1FYT - chains C and D of the 5 polymer chains in the assembly; structure by X-ray diffraction, 2.60 A resolution.

== Chain C ==
Molecule: Hemagglutinin HA1 peptide chain
Organism: H3N2 subtype
Notes: fragment: antigen peptide
UniProt: P03437 (HEMA_IAAIC); residues 306-318 here correspond to UniProt positions 322-334 (UniProt number = residue number + 16)
Sequence (13 residues; row label = number of the first residue in the row):
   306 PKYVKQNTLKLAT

== Chain D ==
Molecule: T-cell receptor alpha chain
Organism: Homo sapiens
Notes: fragment: extracellular domain
Sequence (212 residues; each row starts with the number of its first residue; note: 2 numbers in that range are skipped by the numbering (no residue carries them; nothing is unmodelled there)):
     1 QSVTQLGSHVSVSEGALVLLRCNYSSSVPPYLFWYVQYPNQGLQLLLKYT
    51 SAATLVKGINGFEAEFKKSETSFHLTKPSAHMSDAAEYFCAVSESPFGN
   102 EKLTFGTGTRLTIIPNIQNPDPAVYQLRDSKSSDKSVCLFTDFDSQTNVS
   152 QSKDSDVYITDKTVLDMRSMDFKSNSAVAWSNKSDFACANAFNNSIIPED
   202 TFFPSPESSCDVK
Disordered / not traced: 130-132, 204-214
Disulfide bonds: C22-C90, C139-C189

== Chain C / chain D interface ==
Residue-residue contacts (5):
  K307(C) - V28(D)
  K307(C) - E94(D)  salt bridge
  V309(C) - V28(D)  hydrophobic
  K310(C) - E102(D)  salt bridge
  N312(C) - F97(D)
Also at the interface, not in a pair above, chain D (6 interface residues in all): S27, P29
Interface features reported in the paper:
  - specific contacts: E94(D)-K307(C) (salt bridge)

== In short ==
Chain C and chain D form an interface of 4 and 6 residues respectively, with 2 salt bridges. Polar contacts
include K307(C)-E94(D) and K310(C)-E102(D). The paper describes a salt bridge between E94(D) and K307(C).
Here chain C is Hemagglutinin HA1 peptide chain (H3N2 subtype) and chain D is T-cell receptor alpha chain
(Homo sapiens). Entry 1FYT (Crystal structure of a complex of a human alpha/beta-T cell receptor, influenza ha
antigen peptide, and ...) was determined by X-ray diffraction.
